PDB entry 7D2V | X-ray diffraction, 2.10 A resolution | chain A

# Chain A
Protein: Beta-secretase 1
Source organism: Homo sapiens
Notes: EC 3.4.23.46
Reference sequence: P56817 (BACE1_HUMAN); residues -18 to 393 here correspond to UniProt positions 43-454 (UniProt number = residue number + 61)
Chain sequence (416 residues; row label = number of the first residue in the row; numbers below 1 keep their minus sign (Gly-22 is residue -22)):
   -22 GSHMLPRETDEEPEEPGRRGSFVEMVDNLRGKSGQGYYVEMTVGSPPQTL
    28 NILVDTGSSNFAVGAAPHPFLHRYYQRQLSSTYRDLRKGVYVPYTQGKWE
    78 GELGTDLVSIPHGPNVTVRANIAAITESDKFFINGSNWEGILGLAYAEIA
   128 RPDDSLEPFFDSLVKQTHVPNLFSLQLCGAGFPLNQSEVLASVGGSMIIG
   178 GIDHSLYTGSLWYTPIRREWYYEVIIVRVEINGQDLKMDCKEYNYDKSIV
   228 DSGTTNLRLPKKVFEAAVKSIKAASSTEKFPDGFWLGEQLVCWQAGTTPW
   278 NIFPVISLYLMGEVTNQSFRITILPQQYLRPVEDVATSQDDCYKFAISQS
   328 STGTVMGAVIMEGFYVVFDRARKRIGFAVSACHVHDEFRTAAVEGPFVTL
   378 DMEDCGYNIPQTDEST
Disordered / not traced: -22 to -6, 157-168, 386-393
Differences from the reference sequence: expression tag (-22 to -19)
Cystine bridges: Cys155-Cys359, Cys217-Cys382, Cys269-Cys319
Residues lining bound ligands: 66F (N-{3-[(5R)-3-amino-2,5-dimethyl-1,1-dioxido-5,6-dihydro-2H-1,2,4-thiadiazin-5-yl]-4-fluorophenyl}-5-fluoropyridine-2-carboxamide): Gly11, Gln12, Gly13, Leu30, Asp32, Gly34, Ser35, Tyr71, Phe108, Trp115, Ile118, Asp228, Ser229, Gly230, Thr231, Thr232, Ala335
Swiss-Prot annotation at these positions:
  - active site: Asp32, Asp228
  - modified residue (N6-acetyllysine): Lys65, Lys214, Lys218, Lys224, Lys238, Lys239, Lys246
  - glycosylation (N-linked (GlcNAc...) asparagine): Asn92, Asn111, Asn162, Asn293

# In short
Chain A binds compound 66F. From UniProt: active-site residues Asp32 and Asp228.
Chain A is Beta-secretase 1 (Homo sapiens); the structure, Crystal Structure of BACE1 in complex with
N-{3-[(5R)-3-amino-2,5-dimethyl-1,1-dioxo-5,6-dihydro-2H-1lambda6,2,4-thiadiazin-5-yl]-4-fluorophenyl}-5-fluoropyridine-2-carboxamide,
was determined by X-ray diffraction, deposited together with 7D2X, 7D5A, 7D5B and 7D5U.
